Entry 8GPJ (electron microscopy, 3.50 A resolution); this record covers chains L and U of the 12 polymer chains in the assembly.

== Chain L ==
Protein: 8ANC195 Fab light chain
Organism: Homo sapiens
Notes: antibody fragment or engineered binder
Sequence (215 residues; row label = number of the first residue in the row; numbering starts at 0):
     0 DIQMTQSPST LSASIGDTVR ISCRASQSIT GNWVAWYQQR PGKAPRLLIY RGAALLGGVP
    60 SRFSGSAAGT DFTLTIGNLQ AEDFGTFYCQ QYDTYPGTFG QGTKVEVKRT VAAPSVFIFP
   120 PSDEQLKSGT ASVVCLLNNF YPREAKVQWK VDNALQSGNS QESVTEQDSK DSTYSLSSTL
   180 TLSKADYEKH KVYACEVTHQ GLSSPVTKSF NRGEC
Not modelled in the structure: 107-214

== Chain U ==
Protein: X16 UFO gp41
Organism: Homo sapiens
Sequence (624 residues; numbered 28 to 664; 13 numbers in that range are skipped by the numbering (no residue carries them; nothing is unmodelled there); the number before each row is that of its first residue):
    28 NLWVTVYYGV PVWKEATTTL FCASDAKAYD TEVHNVWATH ACVPTDPNPQ EMVLENVTEN
    88 FNMWKNEMVN QMHEDVISLW DQSLKPCVKL TPLCVTLDCT TVNSNSSSNS SNSSGNSNST
   148 LEDMQEMKNC SFNTTTELRD KKQKVYALFY KLDIVPLSNN SSEYRLINCN TSAITQACPK
   208 VSFDPIPIHY CTPAGYALLK CNDKRFNGTG PCHNVSTVQC THGIKPVVST QLLLNGSLAE
   268 KEIIVRSENL TNNVKTIIVH LNKSVEIVCT RPGNNTRKSI RIGPGQTFYA TGDIIGDIRQ
   328 AHCNISRGDW EETLHNVRKN LAEHFQNKTI QFASSSGGDL EITTHSFNCR GEFFYCNTSG
   388 LFNSTYMPNS TFNGTESNLT ITIPCRIKQI INMWQEVGRA MYAPPIAGNI TCKSNITGLL
   448 LVRDGGKESN STEIFRPGGG DMRDNWRSEL YKYKVVEIKP LGVAPTECKR RVVEGGGGSG
   508 GGGSAVGIGA VFLGFLGVAG STMGAASVAL TVQARQLLSG
   554 NPDW
   565 LPDMTVWGIK QLQTRVLAIE RYLKDQQLLG IWGCSGKLIC CTAVPWNSSW SNKSQTEIWN
   625 NMTWMQWDEE ISNYTATIYR LLEVSQNQQE RNEKDLLALD
Not modelled in the structure: 28-519, 661-664
Cystine bridges: C598-C604
Covalent attachments: N-acetylglucosamine (NAG) linked to N616, N625, N637
Reported in the primary citation:
  - post-translational modification sites: N442

== Chain L / chain U interface ==
Contacting residue pairs (6; chain L residue first):
  T29(L) with N616(U)
  N31(L) with N637(U); Y638(U)
  R50(L) with E633(U), hydrogen bond (side chain-backbone); S636(U), hydrogen bond; N637(U)
Also at the interface, not in a pair above, chain L (5 interface residues in all): G30, W32
Also at the interface, not in a pair above, chain U (9 interface residues in all): S613, W614, S615, E634

== Overview ==
The interface between chain L and chain U involves 5 residues on one side and 9 on the other; the contacts
include 2 hydrogen bonds. Among the polar pairs are R50(L)-E633(U) and R50(L)-S636(U). Covalently linked
N-acetylglucosamine: at N616(U), N625(U) and N637(U). The paper reports a modification site at N442(U).
Here chain L is 8ANC195 Fab light chain and chain U is X16 UFO gp41, both from Homo sapiens. Entry 8GPJ (HIV-1
Env X16 UFO in complex with 8ANC195 Fab) was determined by electron microscopy together with 8GP5, 8GPG, 8GPI
and 8GPK from the same study.
